7ZX1 - chains AAA and HHH of the 3 polymer chains in the assembly; structure by X-ray diffraction, 2.83 A resolution.

Chain AAA:
Molecule: DNA polymerase theta
Organism: Homo sapiens
Notes: EC 2.7.7.7
Reference sequence: O75417 (DPOLQ_HUMAN); residue numbers follow UniProt; this construct covers 1820-2261, 2307-2590
Sequence (726 residues; numbered 1820 to 2590; 45 numbers in that range are skipped by the numbering (no residue carries them; nothing is unmodelled there); the number before each row is that of its first residue):
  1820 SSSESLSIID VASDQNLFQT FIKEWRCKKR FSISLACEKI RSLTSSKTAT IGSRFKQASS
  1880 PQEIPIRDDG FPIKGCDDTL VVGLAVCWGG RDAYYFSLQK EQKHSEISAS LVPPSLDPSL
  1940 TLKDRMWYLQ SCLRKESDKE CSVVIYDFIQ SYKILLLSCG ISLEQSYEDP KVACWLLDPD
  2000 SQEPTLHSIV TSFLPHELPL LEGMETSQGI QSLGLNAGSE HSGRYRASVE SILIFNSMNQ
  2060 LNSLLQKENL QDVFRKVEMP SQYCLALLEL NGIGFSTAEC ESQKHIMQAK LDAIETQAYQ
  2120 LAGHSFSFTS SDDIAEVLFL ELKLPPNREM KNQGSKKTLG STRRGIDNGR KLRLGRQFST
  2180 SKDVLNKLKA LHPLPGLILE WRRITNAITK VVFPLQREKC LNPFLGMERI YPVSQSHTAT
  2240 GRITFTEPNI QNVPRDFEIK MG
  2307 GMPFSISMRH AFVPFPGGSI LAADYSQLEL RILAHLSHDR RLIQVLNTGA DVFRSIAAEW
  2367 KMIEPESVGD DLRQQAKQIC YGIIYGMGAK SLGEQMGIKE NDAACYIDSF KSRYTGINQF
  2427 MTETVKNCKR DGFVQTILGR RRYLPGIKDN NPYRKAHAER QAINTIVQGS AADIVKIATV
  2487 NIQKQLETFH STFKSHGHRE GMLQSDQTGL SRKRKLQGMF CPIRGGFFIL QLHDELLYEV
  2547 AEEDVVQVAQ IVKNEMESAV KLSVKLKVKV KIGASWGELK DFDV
Not modelled in the structure: 1820-1823, 1860-1884, 1922-1931, 2146-2176, 2510-2526
Differences from the reference sequence: engineered mutation Gly2261 (Pro in O75417)
Metal / ion sites: Mg2+: Asp2540 (together with 2'-3'-dideoxyguanosine-5'-triphosphate)
Residues lining bound ligands:
  - 2'-3'-dideoxyguanosine-5'-triphosphate (DG3): Arg2241, Asp2330, Tyr2331, Gln2333, Glu2335, Phe2359, Arg2379, Lys2383, Gln2384, Tyr2387, Tyr2391, Asn2470, Asp2540
  - K8I ((2S,3R)-1-[3-cyano-6-methyl-4-(trifluoromethyl)pyridin-2-yl]-N-methyl-N-(3-methylphenyl)-3-oxidanyl-pyrrolidine-2-carboxamide): Leu2336, Leu2348, Val2351, Val2358, Ile2362, Glu2365, Trp2366, Ile2385, Cys2386, Ile2389, Ile2390, Met2402, Tyr2412, Ser2415, Phe2416, Arg2419, Tyr2420, Ile2423
Curated features (UniProtKB/Swiss-Prot):
  - region: Lys2142 to Phe2177 (Loop 1)
  - binding site (Mg(2+)): Asp2330, Tyr2331, Asp2540
  - mutagenesis: Ser1977 (S1977P: Decreased protein stability), Lys2181 (K2181A: Impaired ability to bypasse abasic sites), Arg2202 (R2202A: Impaired ability to bypasse abasic sites. In Pol-theta(RR) mutant; abolished polymerase activity; when associated with V-2254), Arg2254 (R2254A/V: Impaired ability to bypasse abasic sites; R2254V: In Pol-theta(RR) mutant; abolished polymerase activity; when associated with A-2202), Asp2540 to Glu2541 (Abolishes DNA polymerase activity)

Chain HHH:
Molecule: 13-nt DNA strand
Sequence (13 nucleotides; each row starts with the number of its first residue):
     1 GCGGCTGTCA TTX
Modified residues: DDG (2',3'-dideoxy-guanosine-5'-monophosphate) at position 13

How chain AAA and chain HHH interact:
Contacting residue pairs - 25 pairs, chain AAA then chain HHH:
  Thr2179(AAA) - DC9(HHH)  hydrogen bond to the phosphate
  Ser2180(AAA) - DC9(HHH)  phosphate contact
  Lys2181(AAA) - DA10(HHH)  phosphate contact
  Lys2181(AAA) - DT11(HHH)  salt bridge to the phosphate
  Arg2201(AAA) - DC9(HHH)  hydrogen bond to the phosphate
  Arg2201(AAA) - DA10(HHH)  salt bridge to the phosphate
  Arg2202(AAA) - DT11(HHH)  phosphate contact
  Asn2205(AAA) - DA10(HHH)  sugar contact
  Asn2205(AAA) - DT11(HHH)  hydrogen bond to the sugar
  Lys2209(AAA) - DA10(HHH)  hydrogen bond to the base
  Arg2241(AAA) - DDG_13(HHH)  base contact
  Gln2250(AAA) - DT12(HHH)  sugar contact
  Asn2251(AAA) - DT11(HHH)  hydrogen bond to the base
  Asn2251(AAA) - DT12(HHH)  sugar contact
  Val2252(AAA) - DT12(HHH)  sugar contact
  Pro2253(AAA) - DT11(HHH)  phosphate contact
  Pro2253(AAA) - DT12(HHH)  phosphate contact
  Arg2254(AAA) - DT12(HHH)  hydrogen bond to the phosphate
  Arg2254(AAA) - DDG_13(HHH)  salt bridge to the phosphate
  Arg2315(AAA) - DT12(HHH)  hydrogen bond to the phosphate
  Arg2315(AAA) - DDG_13(HHH)  salt bridge to the phosphate
  Gln2380(AAA) - DDG_13(HHH)  phosphate contact
  Gln2474(AAA) - DDG_13(HHH)  base contact
  Leu2538(AAA) - DDG_13(HHH)  sugar contact
  His2539(AAA) - DDG_13(HHH)  sugar contact
Interface residues without a listed pair, chain AAA (22 interface residues in all): Ser2130, Ser2178, Leu2198, Asp2540

Summary:
22 residues of chain AAA and 5 residues of chain HHH are in contact, with 7 hydrogen bonds and 4 salt bridges.
Polar pairs include Lys2209(AAA)-DA10(HHH), Asn2251(AAA)-DT11(HHH) and Asn2205(AAA)-DT11(HHH). Chain AAA binds
2'-3'-dideoxyguanosine-5'-triphosphate and compound K8I.
Chain AAA is DNA polymerase theta (Homo sapiens) and chain HHH is a 13-nt DNA strand; the structure, Crystal
structure of Pol theta polymerase domain in complex with compound 22, was determined by X-ray diffraction
(same publication as 7ZUS and 7ZX0).
